5TLP - chains A and B of the 4 polymer chains in the assembly; structure by X-ray diffraction, 2.08 A resolution.

Chain A (and B):
Molecule: Estrogen receptor
Source organism: Homo sapiens
Notes: fragment: ligand-binding domain; chain B of this document is another copy of the same molecule, construct and numbering; everything in this record applies to it too
UniProt: P03372 (ESR1_HUMAN), isoform P03372-3; residues 298-554 here correspond to UniProt positions 125-381 (UniProt number = residue number - 173)
Chain sequence (257 residues; each row starts with the number of its first residue):
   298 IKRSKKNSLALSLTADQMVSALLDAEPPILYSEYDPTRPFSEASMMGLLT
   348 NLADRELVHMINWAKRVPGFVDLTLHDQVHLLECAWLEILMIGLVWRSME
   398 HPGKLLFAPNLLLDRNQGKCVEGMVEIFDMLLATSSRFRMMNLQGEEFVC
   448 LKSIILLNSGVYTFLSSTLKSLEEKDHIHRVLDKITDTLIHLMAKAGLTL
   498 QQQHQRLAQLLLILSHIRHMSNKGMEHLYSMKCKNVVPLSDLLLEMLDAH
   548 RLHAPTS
Not modelled in the structure: 298-304, 334-335, 462-469, 549-554 (chain B: 298-304, 332-337, 459-469, 529-554)
Differences from the reference sequence: engineered mutation S537 (Tyr364 in P03372)
Residues lining bound ligands: 7EH (3-methyl-6-phenyl-3H-imidazo[4,5-b]pyridin-2-amine): M343, L346, L349, A350, E353, L384, L387, M388, L391, R394, F404, M421, I424, G521, H524, L525

How chain A and chain B interact:
Contacting residue pairs (56):
  R434(A) with H476(B)
  I451(A) with L509(B), hydrophobic
  N455(A) with L509(B)
  Y459(A) with A430(B); L509(B), hydrogen bond (side chain-backbone); I510(B), hydrogen bond (side chain-backbone); H513(B)
  T460(A) with M427(B); H513(B)
  K472(A) with R434(B); M437(B), hydrogen bond
  H476(A) with R434(B), hydrogen bond
  D480(A) with Q502(B); Q506(B), hydrogen bond
  T483(A) with H501(B); Q502(B); A505(B)
  D484(A) with Q498(B); Q502(B), hydrogen bond
  I487(A) with H501(B)
  L497(A) with L497(B), hydrophobic
  Q498(A) with D484(B), hydrogen bond
  H501(A) with T483(B); D484(B), salt bridge; I487(B); H501(B); L504(B)
  Q502(A) with D480(B); D484(B), hydrogen bond
  L504(A) with H501(B)
  A505(A) with T483(B); L508(B), hydrophobic
  Q506(A) with D480(B), hydrogen bond
  L508(A) with A505(B), hydrophobic
  L509(A) with I451(B), hydrophobic; N455(B); L508(B), hydrophobic; L511(B), hydrophobic
  L511(A) with L509(B), hydrophobic
  S512(A) with L511(B); S512(B), hydrogen bond (side chain-backbone); R515(B)
  H513(A) with N455(B), hydrogen bond (side chain-backbone); V458(B); R515(B), hydrogen bond
  R515(A) with S512(B), hydrogen bond; H513(B); H516(B); N519(B)
  H516(A) with R515(B), hydrogen bond; N519(B), hydrogen bond
  N519(A) with H516(B), hydrogen bond; N519(B), hydrogen bond; K520(B)
  E523(A) with E523(B)
  H547(A) with K520(B), hydrogen bond (backbone-side chain)
Interface residues without a listed pair, chain A (29 interface residues in all): Q500
Interface residues without a listed pair, chain B (32 interface residues in all): S456, L479

Overview:
29 residues of chain A face 32 of chain B across their interface; the contacts include 18 hydrogen bonds and 1
salt bridge. Among the polar pairs are H501(A)-D484(B), Y459(A)-L509(B) and Y459(A)-I510(B). Chain A binds
compound 7EH.
Chain A and chain B are both Estrogen receptor (Homo sapiens); the structure, Crystal Structure of the
ER-alpha Ligand-binding Domain (Y537S) in Complex with the OBHS-BSC Analog, 3-fluorophenyl
(1R,2R,4S)-5-(4-hydroxyphenyl)-6-(4-(2-(piperidin-1-yl)ethoxy)phenyl)-7-oxabicyclo[2.2.1]hept-5-ene-2-sulfonate
..., was determined by X-ray diffraction together with 5KR9, 5KRA, 5KRC, 5KRF, 5KRH, 5KRI and 43 further
entries from the same study.
